8TQ5 - chains A and B of the 5 polymer chains in the assembly; structure by X-ray diffraction, 2.30 A resolution.

[Chain A]
Name: HLA class I histocompatibility antigen B alpha chain (HLA-B*44:05)
Source organism: Homo sapiens
UniProt: Q860B7 (Q860B7_HUMAN); residues 2-274 here correspond to UniProt positions 1-273 (UniProt number = residue number - 1)
Amino-acid sequence (274 residues; each row starts with the number of its first residue):
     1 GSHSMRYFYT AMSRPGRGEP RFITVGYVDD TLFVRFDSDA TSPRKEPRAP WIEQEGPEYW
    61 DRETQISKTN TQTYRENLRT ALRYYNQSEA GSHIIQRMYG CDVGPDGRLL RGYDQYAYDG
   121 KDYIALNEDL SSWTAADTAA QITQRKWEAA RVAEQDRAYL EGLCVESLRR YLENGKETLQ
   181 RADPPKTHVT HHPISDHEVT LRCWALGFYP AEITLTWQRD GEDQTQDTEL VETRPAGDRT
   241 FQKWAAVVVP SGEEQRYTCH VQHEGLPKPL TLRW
Disordered / not traced: 268-274
Sequence notes: expression tag (1)
Cystine bridges: Cys-101/Cys-164, Cys-203/Cys-259

[Chain B]
Name: Beta-2-microglobulin
Source organism: Homo sapiens
UniProt: P61769 (B2MG_HUMAN); residues 1-99 here correspond to UniProt positions 21-119 (UniProt number = residue number + 20)
Amino-acid sequence (100 residues; numbered 0 to 99; the number before each row is that of its first residue; numbering starts at 0):
     0 MIQRTPKIQV YSRHPAENGK SNFLNCYVSG FHPSDIEVDL LKNGERIEKV EHSDLSFSKD
    60 WSFYLLYYTE FTPTEKDEYA CRVNHVTLSQ PKIVKWDRDM
Sequence notes: initiating methionine (0)
Curated features (UniProtKB/Swiss-Prot):
  - modified residue: Gln-2 (Pyrrolidone carboxylic acid)
  - glycosylation: Ile-1 (N-linked (Glc) (glycation) isoleucine), Lys-19 (N-linked (Glc) (glycation) lysine), Lys-41 (N-linked (Glc) (glycation) lysine), Lys-48 (N-linked (Glc) (glycation) lysine), Lys-58 (N-linked (Glc) (glycation) lysine), Lys-91 (N-linked (Glc) (glycation) lysine), Lys-94 (N-linked (Glc) (glycation) lysine)
Cystine bridges: Cys-25/Cys-80

[Chain A / chain B interface]
Pairs across the interface (58):
  Phe-8(A) / Phe-56(B)
  Tyr-9(A) / Phe-56(B)
  Thr-10(A) / Phe-56(B)
  Thr-10(A) / Phe-62(B)
  Met-12(A) / Ser-33(B)  hydrogen bond
  Ile-23(A) / Leu-54(B)
  Val-25(A) / Asp-53(B)
  Val-25(A) / Leu-54(B)
  Val-25(A) / Ser-55(B)
  Tyr-27(A) / Ser-55(B)
  Tyr-27(A) / Tyr-63(B)  hydrogen bond
  Arg-35(A) / Asp-53(B)  salt bridge
  Ile-94(A) / Pro-32(B)  hydrophobic
  Ile-94(A) / Ser-33(B)
  Ile-94(A) / Phe-62(B)  hydrophobic
  Gln-96(A) / His-31(B)  hydrogen bond
  Gln-96(A) / Phe-56(B)
  Gln-96(A) / Trp-60(B)  hydrogen bond (side chain-backbone)
  Gln-96(A) / Phe-62(B)
  Arg-97(A) / Phe-56(B)
  Met-98(A) / Phe-56(B)  hydrophobic
  Met-98(A) / Ser-57(B)
  Met-98(A) / Lys-58(B)
  Met-98(A) / Trp-60(B)  hydrophobic
  Gln-115(A) / Trp-60(B)
  Tyr-116(A) / Trp-60(B)
  Ala-117(A) / Trp-60(B)
  Asp-119(A) / Met-0(B)
  Asp-119(A) / Ile-1(B)
  Asp-119(A) / His-31(B)
  Gly-120(A) / Ile-1(B)
  Gly-120(A) / His-31(B)
  Gly-120(A) / Trp-60(B)
  Lys-121(A) / Met-0(B)
  Lys-121(A) / Ile-1(B)
  Asp-122(A) / Trp-60(B)  hydrogen bond
  His-192(A) / Asp-98(B)  salt bridge
  Arg-202(A) / Asp-98(B)  hydrogen bond (side chain-backbone)
  Arg-202(A) / Met-99(B)
  Trp-204(A) / Asp-98(B)
  Trp-204(A) / Met-99(B)
  Leu-206(A) / Pro-14(B)  hydrophobic
  Val-231(A) / Gln-8(B)
  Glu-232(A) / Gln-8(B)  hydrogen bond (backbone-side chain)
  Glu-232(A) / Ser-28(B)  hydrogen bond
  Arg-234(A) / Gln-8(B)  hydrogen bond
  Arg-234(A) / Tyr-10(B)
  Arg-234(A) / Met-99(B)  hydrogen bond (side chain-backbone)
  Pro-235(A) / Tyr-10(B)  hydrogen bond (backbone-side chain)
  Pro-235(A) / Tyr-26(B)
  Pro-235(A) / Leu-65(B)  hydrophobic
  Ala-236(A) / Arg-12(B)  hydrogen bond (backbone-side chain)
  Ala-236(A) / Asn-24(B)  hydrogen bond (backbone-side chain)
  Gly-237(A) / Arg-12(B)  hydrogen bond (backbone-side chain)
  Gln-242(A) / Tyr-10(B)
  Gln-242(A) / Ser-11(B)  hydrogen bond (side chain-backbone)
  Gln-242(A) / Arg-12(B)  hydrogen bond (side chain-backbone)
  Trp-244(A) / Met-99(B)  hydrogen bond (side chain-backbone)
Also at the interface, not in a pair above, chain A (33 interface residues in all): Thr-233, Asp-238
Also at the interface, not in a pair above, chain B (27 interface residues in all): His-13, Arg-97
The authors on this interface:
  - epitope / paratope residues, chain B: Ile-1(B)

[Summary]
Chain A and chain B form an interface of 33 and 27 residues respectively, with 17 hydrogen bonds and 2 salt
bridges. Polar pairs include Arg-35(A)/Asp-53(B), His-192(A)/Asp-98(B) and Met-12(A)/Ser-33(B). From the
paper: the epitope/paratope residue Ile-1(B).
Chain A is HLA class I histocompatibility antigen B alpha chain (HLA-B*44:05) and chain B is
Beta-2-microglobulin, both from Homo sapiens; the structure, Crystal structure of Fab DX17 in complex with
MHC-I (HLA-B*44:05), was determined by X-ray diffraction.
